7NNT - chains B and C of the 4 polymer chains in the assembly; structure by electron microscopy, 3.40 A resolution.

[Chain B]
Molecule: Energy-coupling factor transporter ATP-binding protein EcfA2
Source organism: Lactobacillus delbrueckii subsp. bulgaricus (strain ATCC 11842 / DSM 20081 / JCM 1002 / NBRC 13953 / NCIMB 11778)
Notes: EC 3.6.3.-
Reference sequence: Q1GBI9 (ECFA2_LACDA); residue numbers follow UniProt; this construct covers 1-287
Amino-acid sequence (287 residues; row label = number of the first residue in the row):
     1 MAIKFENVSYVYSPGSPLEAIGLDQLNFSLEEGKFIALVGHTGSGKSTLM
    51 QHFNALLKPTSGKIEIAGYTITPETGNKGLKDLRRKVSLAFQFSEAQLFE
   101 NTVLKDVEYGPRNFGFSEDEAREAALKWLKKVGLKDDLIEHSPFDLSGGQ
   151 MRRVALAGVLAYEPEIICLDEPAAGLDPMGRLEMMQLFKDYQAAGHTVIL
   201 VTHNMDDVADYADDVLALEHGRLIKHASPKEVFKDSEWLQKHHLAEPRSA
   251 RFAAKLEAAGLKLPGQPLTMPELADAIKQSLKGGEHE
Unresolved in the structure: 1, 13-21, 283-287
Curated features (UniProtKB/Swiss-Prot):
  - binding site (ATP): Gly40 to Ser47

[Chain C]
Molecule: Folate family ECF transporter S component
Source organism: Lactobacillus delbrueckii subsp. bulgaricus (strain ATCC 11842 / DSM 20081 / JCM 1002 / NBRC 13953 / NCIMB 11778)
Reference sequence: Q1G929 (Q1G929_LACDA); residues 1-176 here = UniProt positions 1-176
Amino-acid sequence (184 residues; each row starts with the number of its first residue):
     1 MKSESKVSSKLELRELVLLAMVIAIKVILGQFKVGNATLQVGLGFIGSVM
    51 LGYLFGPWWGFAGGALSDLVSSVIFGNLGGFFIGFTLTAALGPMIYGFFL
   101 YKQPIQIWRVIASVICVTVICNIGLNTLWVSMMYGINFMVALSSRILKEM
   151 ITPWIQMVAVWFILEGLSRVKLSRKFWSHPQFEK
Unresolved in the structure: 1-9, 179-184
Differences from the reference sequence: insertion (177-184)

[Interface between chain B and chain C]
Residue-residue contacts (5):
  Phe99(B) - Arg169(C)  hydrogen bond (backbone-side chain)
  Glu100(B) - Arg169(C)  salt bridge
  Asn101(B) - Arg169(C)
  Phe144(B) - Ser173(C)
  Phe144(B) - Lys175(C)
Also at the interface, not in a pair above, chain B (6 interface residues in all): Ser142, Asp145
Also at the interface, not in a pair above, chain C (5 interface residues in all): Val170, Arg174

[In short]
6 residues of chain B face 5 of chain C across their interface; the contacts include 1 hydrogen bond and 1
salt bridge. Polar pairs include Glu100(B)-Arg169(C) and Phe99(B)-Arg169(C). UniProt lists 8 ATP-binding
residues on chain B.
Here chain B is Energy-coupling factor transporter ATP-binding protein EcfA2 and chain C is Folate family ECF
transporter S component, both from Lactobacillus delbrueckii subsp. bulgaricus (strain ATCC 11842 / DSM 20081
/ JCM 1002 / NBRC 13953 / NCIMB 11778). Entry 7NNT (Cryo-EM structure of the folate-specific ECF transporter
complex in DDM micelles) was determined by electron microscopy, deposited together with 7NNU.
